Entry 8VMS (X-ray diffraction, 1.42 A resolution); this record covers chains C and B of the 4 polymer chains in the assembly.

Chain C:
Molecule: 21-nt DNA strand
Sequence (21 nucleotides; row label = number of the first residue in the row):
   401 TTGACTCTCT TAAGAGAGTC A
Ion coordination: Mg2+: DA413, DG414 (shared with Asn319(B) of chain B); Na+: DA413, DG414 (shared with Asn319(B) of chain B)

Chain B:
Name: Intron-encoded endonuclease I-PpoI
Organism: Physarum polycephalum
Notes: EC 3.1.-.-
Reference sequence: Q94702 (PPO1_PHYPO); residues 202-363 here correspond to UniProt positions 2-163 (UniProt number = residue number - 200)
Sequence (162 residues; row label = number of the first residue in the row):
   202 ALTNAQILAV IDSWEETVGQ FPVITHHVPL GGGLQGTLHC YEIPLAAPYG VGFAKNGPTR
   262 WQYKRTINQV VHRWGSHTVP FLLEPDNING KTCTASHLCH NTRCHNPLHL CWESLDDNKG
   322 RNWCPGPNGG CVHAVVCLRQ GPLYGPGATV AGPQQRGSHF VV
Ion coordination: Zn2+ site 1: Cys241, Cys300, Cys305, His310; Mg2+: Asn319 (shared with DA413(C), DG414(C) of chain C); Na+: Asn319 (shared with DA413(C), DG414(C) of chain C); Zn2+ site 2: Cys325, Cys332, His334, Cys338

How chain C and chain B interact:
Pairs across the interface (26; chain C residue first):
  DA413(C) - Leu316(B)  base contact
  DA413(C) - Asn319(B)  phosphate contact
  DA413(C) - Lys320(B)  base contact
  DA413(C) - Asn323(B)  hydrogen bond to the phosphate
  DA413(C) - Leu344(B)  phosphate contact
  DG414(C) - Arg261(B)  base contact
  DG414(C) - Thr295(B)  phosphate contact
  DG414(C) - Ala296(B)  phosphate contact
  DG414(C) - Ser297(B)  phosphate contact
  DG414(C) - His298(B)  salt bridge to the phosphate
  DG414(C) - Leu316(B)  sugar contact
  DG414(C) - Asn319(B)  hydrogen bond to the phosphate
  DA415(C) - Asn257(B)  base contact
  DA415(C) - Arg261(B)  salt bridge to the phosphate
  DA415(C) - Thr279(B)  phosphate contact
  DA415(C) - Thr295(B)  phosphate contact
  DA415(C) - Ala296(B)  hydrogen bond to the phosphate
  DA415(C) - Trp313(B)  phosphate contact
  DG416(C) - Asn257(B)  hydrogen bond to the base
  DG416(C) - Gln263(B)  hydrogen bond to the base
  DG416(C) - Trp275(B)  phosphate contact
  DG416(C) - Gly276(B)  hydrogen bond to the phosphate
  DA417(C) - Asn257(B)  base contact
  DA417(C) - Gln263(B)  hydrogen bond to the base
  DA417(C) - Arg274(B)  hydrogen bond to the base
  DG418(C) - Arg274(B)  hydrogen bond to the base
Other interface residues (no listed pair), chain C (7 interface residues in all): DA412
Other interface residues (no listed pair), chain B (18 interface residues in all): Thr303

Summary:
7 residues of chain C and 18 residues of chain B are in contact, with 9 hydrogen bonds and 2 salt bridges.
Among the polar pairs are DG416(C)-Asn257(B), DG416(C)-Gln263(B) and DA417(C)-Gln263(B). The Mg2+ site is
built by Asn319(B), DA413(C) and DG414(C).
Here chain C is a 21-nt DNA strand and chain B is Intron-encoded endonuclease I-PpoI (Physarum polycephalum).
Entry 8VMS (Homing endonuclease I-PpoI-DNA complex:reaction at pH7.0 (K+ MES) with 500 uM Mg2+ for 80s) was
determined by X-ray diffraction, deposited together with 8VMO, 8VMP, 8VMQ, 8VMR, 8VMT, 8VMU and 35 further
entries.
